PDB entry 7EW3 | electron microscopy, 3.10 A resolution | chains B and S of the 5 polymer chains in the assembly

== Chain B ==
Name: Guanine nucleotide-binding protein G(I)/G(S)/G(T) subunit beta-1
From: Homo sapiens
Reference sequence: P62873 (GBB1_HUMAN); residues 2-340 here = UniProt positions 2-340
Amino-acid sequence (356 residues; row label = number of the first residue in the row; numbers below 1 keep their minus sign (Met-15 is residue -15)):
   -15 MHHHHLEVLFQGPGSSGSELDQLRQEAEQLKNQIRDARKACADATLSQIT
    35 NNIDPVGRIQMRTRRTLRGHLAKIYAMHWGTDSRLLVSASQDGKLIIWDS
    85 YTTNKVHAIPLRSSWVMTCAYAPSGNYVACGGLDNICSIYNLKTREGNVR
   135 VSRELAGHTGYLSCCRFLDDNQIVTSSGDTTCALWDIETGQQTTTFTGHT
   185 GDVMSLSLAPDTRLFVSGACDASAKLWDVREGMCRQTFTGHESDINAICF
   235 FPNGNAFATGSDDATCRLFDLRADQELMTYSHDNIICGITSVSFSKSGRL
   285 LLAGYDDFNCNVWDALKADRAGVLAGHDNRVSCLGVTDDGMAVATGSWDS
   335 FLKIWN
Unresolved in the structure: -15 to 0
Differences from the reference sequence: initiating methionine (-15); expression tag (-14 to 1)
Curated features (UniProtKB/Swiss-Prot):
  - modified residue: Ser2 (N-acetylserine), His266 (Phosphohistidine)
  - natural variant: Leu30 (L30F: In MRD42; uncertain significance), Arg52 (R52G: In MRD42), Gly64 (G64V: In MRD42), Asp76 (D76E: In MRD42; D76G: In MRD42), Gly77 (G77S: In MRD42), Lys78 (K78R: In MRD42), Ile80 (I80N: In MRD42; I80T: In MRD42), His91 (H91R: In MRD42; uncertain significance), Ala92 (A92T: In MRD42), Pro94 (P94S: In MRD42), Leu95 (L95P: In MRD42), Arg96 (R96L: In MRD42), 5 further natural variant entries in UniProt

== Chain S ==
Name: scFV16
From: Homo sapiens
Notes: antibody fragment or engineered binder
Amino-acid sequence (266 residues; each row starts with the number of its first residue):
     1 DVQLVESGGGLVQPGGSRKLSCSASGFAFSSFGMHWVRQAPEKGLEWVAY
    51 ISSGSGTIYYADTVKGRFTISRDDPKNTLFLQMTSLRSEDTAMYYCVRSI
   101 YYYGSSPFDFWGQGTTLTVSSGGGGSGGGGSGGGGSDIVMTQATSSVPVT
   151 PGESVSISCRSSKSLLHSNGNTYLYWFLQRPGQSPQLLIYRMSNLASGVP
   201 DRFSGSGSGTAFTLTISRLEAEDVGVYYCMQHLEYPLTFGAGTKLELKAA
   251 AENLYFQGHHHHHHHH
Unresolved in the structure: 1, 122-135, 248-266
Disulfides: Cys159-Cys229

== Chain B / chain S interface ==
Pairs across the interface (9; chain B residue first):
  Arg68(B) - Tyr103(S)
  Leu69(B) - Tyr103(S)  hydrophobic
  Val90(B) - Tyr102(S)  hydrophobic
  Arg129(B) - Arg98(S)
  Arg129(B) - Asp109(S)  salt bridge
  Glu130(B) - Gly26(S)
  Glu130(B) - Phe27(S)
  Glu130(B) - Ala28(S)  hydrogen bond (backbone-backbone)
  Glu130(B) - Phe32(S)
Also at the interface, not in a pair above, chain B (7 interface residues in all): Asp66, Gly131
Also at the interface, not in a pair above, chain S (11 interface residues in all): Val2, Phe110, Ser197

== Overview ==
7 residues of chain B face 11 of chain S across their interface; the contacts include 1 hydrogen bond and 1
salt bridge. Polar contacts include Arg129(B)-Asp109(S) and Glu130(B)-Ala28(S).
Here chain B is Guanine nucleotide-binding protein G(I)/G(S)/G(T) subunit beta-1 and chain S is scFV16, both
from Homo sapiens. Entry 7EW3 (Cryo-EM structure of S1P-bound Sphingosine 1-phosphate receptor 3 in complex
with Gi protein) was determined by electron microscopy (same publication as 7EW2 and 7EW4).
